Entry 6VCS (X-ray diffraction, 1.70 A resolution); this record covers chains A and C of the 6 polymer chains in the assembly.

== Chain A ==
Molecule: E3 ubiquitin-protein ligase UHRF1
From: Homo sapiens
UniProt: Q96T88 (UHRF1_HUMAN), isoform Q96T88-2; residues 414-617 here correspond to UniProt positions 427-630 (UniProt number = residue number + 13)
Sequence (211 residues; each row starts with the number of its first residue):
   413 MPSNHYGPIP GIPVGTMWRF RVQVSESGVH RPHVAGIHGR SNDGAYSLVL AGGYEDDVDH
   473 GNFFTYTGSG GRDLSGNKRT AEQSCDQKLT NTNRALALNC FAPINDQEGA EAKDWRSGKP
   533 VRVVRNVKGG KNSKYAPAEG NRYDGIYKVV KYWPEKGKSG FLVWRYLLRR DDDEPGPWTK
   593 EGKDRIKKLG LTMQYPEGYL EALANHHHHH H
Disordered / not traced: 413, 484-494, 613-623
Construct notes: expression tag (413, 618-623)

== Chain C ==
Molecule: 12-nt DNA strand
Sequence (12 nucleotides; row label = number of the first residue in the row):
     1 GCCTGTACAG GC

== Interface between chain A and chain C ==
Contacting residue pairs - 9 pairs, chain A then chain C:
  Pro414(A) with DG11(C), base contact
  Ser415(A) with DG10(C), hydrogen bond to the base; DG11(C), hydrogen bond to the base
  Glu438(A) with DC12(C), base contact
  Arg443(A) with DG11(C), base contact; DC12(C), hydrogen bond to the base
  Arg452(A) with DC8(C), sugar contact; DA9(C), salt bridge to the phosphate
  Asn454(A) with DC8(C), hydrogen bond to the phosphate
Also at the interface, not in a pair above, chain A (9 interface residues in all): Asn416, Ser437, Asn503
Also at the interface, not in a pair above, chain C (6 interface residues in all): DA7

== In short ==
Chain A and chain C form an interface of 9 and 6 residues respectively, with 4 hydrogen bonds and 1 salt
bridge. Polar contacts include Ser415(A)-DG10(C), Ser415(A)-DG11(C) and Arg443(A)-DC12(C).
Here chain A is E3 ubiquitin-protein ligase UHRF1 (Homo sapiens) and chain C is a 12-nt DNA strand. Entry 6VCS
(SRA domain of UHRF1 in complex with DNA) was determined by X-ray diffraction.
